2FH6 - chain A; structure by X-ray diffraction, 1.80 A resolution.

[Chain A]
Protein: Alpha-dextrin endo-1,6-alpha-glucosidase
Source organism: Klebsiella pneumoniae
Notes: EC 3.2.1.41
UniProt: W9BQ28 (W9BQ28_KLEPN); residues 1-1083 here correspond to UniProt positions 20-1102 (UniProt number = residue number + 19)
Sequence (1083 residues; row label = number of the first residue in the row):
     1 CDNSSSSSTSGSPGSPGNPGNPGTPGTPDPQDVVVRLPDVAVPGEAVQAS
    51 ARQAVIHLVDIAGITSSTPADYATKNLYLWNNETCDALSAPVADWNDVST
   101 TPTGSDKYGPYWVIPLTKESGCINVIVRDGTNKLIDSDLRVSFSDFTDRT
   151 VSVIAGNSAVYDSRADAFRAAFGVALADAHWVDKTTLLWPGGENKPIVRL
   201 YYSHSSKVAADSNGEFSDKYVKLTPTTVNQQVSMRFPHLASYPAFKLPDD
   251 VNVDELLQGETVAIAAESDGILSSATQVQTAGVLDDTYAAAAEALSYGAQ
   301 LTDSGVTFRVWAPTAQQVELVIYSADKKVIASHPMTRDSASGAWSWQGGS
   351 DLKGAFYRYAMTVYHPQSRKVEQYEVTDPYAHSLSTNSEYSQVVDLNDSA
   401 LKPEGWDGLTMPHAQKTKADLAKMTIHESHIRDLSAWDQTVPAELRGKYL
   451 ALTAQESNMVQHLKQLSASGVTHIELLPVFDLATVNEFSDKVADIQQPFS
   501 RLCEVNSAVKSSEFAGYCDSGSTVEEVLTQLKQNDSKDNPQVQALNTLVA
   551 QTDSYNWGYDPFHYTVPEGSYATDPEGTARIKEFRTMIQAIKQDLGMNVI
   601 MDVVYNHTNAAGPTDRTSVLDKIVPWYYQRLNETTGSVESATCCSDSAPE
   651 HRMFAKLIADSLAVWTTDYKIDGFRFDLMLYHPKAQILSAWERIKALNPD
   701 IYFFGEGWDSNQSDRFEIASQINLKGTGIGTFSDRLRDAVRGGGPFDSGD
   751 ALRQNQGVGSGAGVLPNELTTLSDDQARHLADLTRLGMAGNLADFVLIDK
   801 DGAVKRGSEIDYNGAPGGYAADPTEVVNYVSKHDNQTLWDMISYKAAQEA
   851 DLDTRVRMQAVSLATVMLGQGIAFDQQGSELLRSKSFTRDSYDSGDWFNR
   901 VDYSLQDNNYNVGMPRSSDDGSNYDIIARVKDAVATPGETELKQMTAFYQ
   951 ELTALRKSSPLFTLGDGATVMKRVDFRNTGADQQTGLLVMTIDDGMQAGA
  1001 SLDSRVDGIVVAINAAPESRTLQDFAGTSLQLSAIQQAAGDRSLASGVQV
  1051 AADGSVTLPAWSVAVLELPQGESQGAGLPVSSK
Unresolved in the structure: 1-31, 39-170
Disulfide bonds: Cys503-Cys518, Cys643-Cys644
Sequence notes: conflict Leu680 (Gly699 in W9BQ28)
Ion coordination: Ca2+ site 1: Asp481, Leu482, Glu487, Glu568; Ca2+ site 2: Ala550, Asp553, Tyr555, Asp893; Ca2+ site 3: Asp994, Ser1001, Asp1003, Val1006, Gln1070
Small-molecule neighbours: alpha-D-glucopyranose (GLC): Trp557, Tyr559, Asp560, Cys643, Cys644, Asp890, Tyr892

[In short]
Bound to chain A: alpha-D-glucopyranose. The Ca2+ site 1 is built by Asp481, Leu482, Glu487 and Glu568. The
Ca2+ site 2 is built by Ala550, Asp553, Tyr555 and Asp893.
Chain A is Alpha-dextrin endo-1,6-alpha-glucosidase (Klebsiella pneumoniae); the structure, Crystal Structure
Analysis of Klebsiella pneumoniae pullulanase complexed with glucose, was determined by X-ray diffraction
together with 2FGZ, 2FH8, 2FHB, 2FHC and 2FHF from the same study.
